9EQ3 - chains X and Y of the 5 polymer chains in the assembly; structure by electron microscopy, 6.90 A resolution (low resolution: residue-level contacts below are approximate; hydrogen-bond / salt-bridge calls are withheld).

[Chain X]
Molecule: IgE HMM5 heavy chain
Source organism: Homo sapiens
Chain sequence (551 residues; each row starts with the number of its first residue):
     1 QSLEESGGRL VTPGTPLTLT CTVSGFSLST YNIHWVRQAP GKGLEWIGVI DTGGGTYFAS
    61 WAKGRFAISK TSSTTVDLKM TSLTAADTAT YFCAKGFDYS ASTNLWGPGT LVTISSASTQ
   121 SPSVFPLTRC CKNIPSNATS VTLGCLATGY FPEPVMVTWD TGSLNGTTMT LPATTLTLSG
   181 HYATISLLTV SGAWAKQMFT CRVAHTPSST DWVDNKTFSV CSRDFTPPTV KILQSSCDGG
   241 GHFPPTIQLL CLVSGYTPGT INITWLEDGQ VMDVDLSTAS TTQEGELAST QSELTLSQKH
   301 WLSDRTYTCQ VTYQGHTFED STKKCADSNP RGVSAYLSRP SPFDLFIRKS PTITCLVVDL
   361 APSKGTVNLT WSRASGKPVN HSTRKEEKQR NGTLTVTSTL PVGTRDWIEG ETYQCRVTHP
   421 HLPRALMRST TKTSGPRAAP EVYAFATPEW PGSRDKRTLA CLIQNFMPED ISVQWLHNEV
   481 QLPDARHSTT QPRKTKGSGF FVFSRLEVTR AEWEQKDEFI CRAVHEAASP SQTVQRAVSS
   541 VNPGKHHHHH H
Not modelled in the structure: 545-551
Cystine bridges: Cys-21/Cys-93, Cys-131/Cys-221, Cys-145/Cys-201, Cys-251/Cys-309, Cys-355/Cys-415, Cys-461/Cys-521
Covalently attached groups: N-acetylglucosamine (NAG) linked to Asn-137, Asn-165, Asn-215, Asn-262, Asn-391
What the authors report for this chain:
  - post-translational modification sites: Asn-137, Asn-165
  - contacts within the chain: Phe-225/Phe-318

[Chain Y]
Molecule: IgE HMM5 light chain
Source organism: Homo sapiens
Chain sequence (217 residues; each row starts with the number of its first residue):
     1 ELDMTQTPSS VSAPVGGSVT INCQSSQSVY GNNYLAWYQQ KAGQPPKLLI YRASTLASGA
    61 PSRFKGSGSG TQFTLTISDL ESDDAATYYC LGYYNGVINV FGGGTNVEIK RTVGAPSVFI
   121 FPPSDEQLKS GTASVVCLLN NFYPREAKVQ WKVDNALQSG NSQESVTEQD SKDSTYSLSS
   181 TLTLSKADYE KHKVYACEVT HQGLSSPVTK SFNRGEC
Cystine bridges: Cys-23/Cys-90, Cys-137/Cys-197

[How chain X and chain Y interact]
Contacting residue pairs (76):
  Val-36(X) with Phe-101(Y)
  Gln-38(X) with Gln-40(Y); Tyr-89(Y)
  Gly-43(X) with Tyr-89(Y)
  Leu-44(X) with Gln-40(Y); Pro-46(Y); Tyr-89(Y); Phe-101(Y)
  Glu-45(X) with Phe-101(Y)
  Trp-46(X) with Val-97(Y); Asn-99(Y); Phe-101(Y)
  Val-49(X) with Val-97(Y)
  Tyr-57(X) with Val-97(Y)
  Ser-60(X) with Glu-1(Y)
  Phe-92(X) with Pro-45(Y)
  Asp-98(X) with Tyr-34(Y); Arg-52(Y)
  Tyr-99(X) with Tyr-93(Y); Val-97(Y); Asn-99(Y)
  Ser-100(X) with Tyr-34(Y); Leu-91(Y); Tyr-93(Y); Asn-99(Y)
  Ala-101(X) with Tyr-38(Y); Leu-91(Y); Asn-99(Y)
  Ser-102(X) with Ala-36(Y); Tyr-38(Y)
  Thr-103(X) with Tyr-38(Y); Leu-48(Y)
  Asn-104(X) with Leu-48(Y)
  Trp-106(X) with Tyr-38(Y); Pro-45(Y); Pro-46(Y)
  Gly-107(X) with Pro-45(Y)
  Val-124(X) with Glu-126(Y)
  Phe-125(X) with Ser-124(Y); Glu-126(Y); Gln-127(Y)
  Pro-126(X) with Ser-124(Y); Glu-126(Y)
  Leu-127(X) with Phe-121(Y); Val-136(Y)
  Thr-128(X) with Phe-121(Y); Pro-122(Y)
  Arg-129(X) with Phe-119(Y); Ile-120(Y); Phe-121(Y)
  Cys-130(X) with Glu-216(Y); Cys-217(Y), disulfide
  Cys-131(X) with Cys-217(Y)
  Lys-132(X) with Glu-216(Y); Cys-217(Y)
  Asn-133(X) with Ser-211(Y)
  Thr-142(X) with Phe-121(Y); Leu-138(Y)
  Leu-146(X) with Gln-127(Y)
  Leu-171(X) with Ser-165(Y); Thr-167(Y); Ser-179(Y)
  Pro-172(X) with Ser-165(Y); Val-166(Y); Thr-167(Y)
  Thr-174(X) with Glu-164(Y); Ser-165(Y)
  Thr-175(X) with Gln-163(Y)
  Leu-176(X) with Gln-163(Y)
  Thr-177(X) with Gln-163(Y)
  Leu-187(X) with Leu-138(Y)
  Lys-216(X) with Glu-126(Y)
  Asp-224(X) with Cys-217(Y)
  Gln-314(X) with Asp-125(Y)
  Gly-315(X) with Lys-129(Y)
  His-316(X) with Asp-125(Y)
Interface residues without a listed pair, chain X (49 interface residues in all): His-34, Lys-42, Phe-58, Pro-108, Leu-143, Ile-185
Interface residues without a listed pair, chain Y (45 interface residues in all): Gln-44, Tyr-51, Ile-98, Leu-128, Ser-130, Ser-134, Leu-178, Lys-210, Phe-212, Gly-215
Cross-chain cystine bridges: Cys-130(X)/Cys-217(Y)
Interface features reported in the paper:
  - pairs named by the authors: Cys-217(Y)/Cys-131(X)

[Overview]
49 residues of chain X and 45 residues of chain Y are in contact; the contacts include 1 disulfide bond. The
authors report a contact between Cys-217(Y) and Cys-131(X). N-acetylglucosamine is covalently linked to
Asn-137(X), Asn-165(X), Asn-215(X), Asn-262(X) and Asn-391(X). From the paper: modification sites Asn-137(X)
and Asn-165(X); contacts within the chain involving Phe-225(X) and Phe-318(X).
Chain X is IgE HMM5 heavy chain and chain Y is IgE HMM5 light chain, both from Homo sapiens; the structure,
Structure of IgE HMM5 bound to FceRIa cryo-EM class 8, was determined by electron microscopy (same publication
as 9EQ4 and 8R61).
